PDB entry 7YIY | electron microscopy, 2.70 A resolution | chains B and C of the 5 polymer chains in the assembly

== Chain B ==
Molecule: Serine palmitoyltransferase 2
Source organism: Homo sapiens
Notes: EC 2.3.1.50
UniProtKB: O15270 (SPTC2_HUMAN); numbering as in UniProt (aligned over 1-562)
Sequence (562 residues; each row starts with the number of its first residue):
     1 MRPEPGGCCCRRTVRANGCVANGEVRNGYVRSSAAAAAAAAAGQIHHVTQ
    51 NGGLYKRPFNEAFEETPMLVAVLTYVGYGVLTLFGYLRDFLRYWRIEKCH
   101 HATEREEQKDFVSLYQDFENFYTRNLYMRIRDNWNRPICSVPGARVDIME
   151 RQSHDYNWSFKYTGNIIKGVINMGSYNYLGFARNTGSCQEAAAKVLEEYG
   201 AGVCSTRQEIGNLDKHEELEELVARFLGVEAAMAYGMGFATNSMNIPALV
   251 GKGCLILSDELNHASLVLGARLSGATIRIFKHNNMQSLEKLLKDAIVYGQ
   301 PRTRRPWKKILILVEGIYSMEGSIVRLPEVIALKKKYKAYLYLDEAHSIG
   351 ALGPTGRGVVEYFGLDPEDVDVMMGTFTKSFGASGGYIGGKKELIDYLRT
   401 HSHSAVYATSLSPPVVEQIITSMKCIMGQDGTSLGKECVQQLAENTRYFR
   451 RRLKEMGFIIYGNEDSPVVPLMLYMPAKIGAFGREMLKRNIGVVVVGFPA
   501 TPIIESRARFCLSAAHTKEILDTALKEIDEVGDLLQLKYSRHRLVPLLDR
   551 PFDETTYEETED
Not modelled in the structure: 1-44, 544-562
Residues lining bound ligands:
  - pyridoxal phosphate (PLP): Met237, Gly238, Phe239, Asn242, His263, Ser265, Glu315, Asp344, Ala346, His347, Thr376, Thr378, Lys379, Gly385
  - Z1T (N-[(2S,3R,4E)-1,3-dihydroxyoctadec-4-en-2-yl]tetracosanamide): Tyr75, Val76, Tyr78, Gly79, Val80, Thr82, Leu83, Phe118, Tyr122, Phe498, Ile503
UniProt features mapped onto this chain:
  - modified residue: Lys379 (N6-(pyridoxal phosphate)lysine)
  - natural variant: Ala182 (A182P: In HSAN1C), Arg183 (R183W: In HSAN1C), Val359 (V359M: In HSAN1C loss of normal activity as measured by reduced formation of sphinganine), Gly382 (G382V: In HSAN1C), Ile504 (I504F: In HSAN1C loss of normal activity as measured by reduced formation of sphinganine)
  - mutagenesis: Tyr122 (Y122A: Decreased catalytic activity with L-serine and palmitoyl-CoA as substrates. Does not affect the negative regulation by OMRDL3 and ceramides), Leu126 (L126W: Some decrease in catalytic activity with L-serine and palmitoyl-CoA as substrates), Ile130 (I130W: Loss of catalytic activity with L-serine and palmitoyl-CoA as substrates), Trp134 (W134A: Loss of catalytic activity with L-serine and palmitoyl-CoA as substrates), Tyr176 (Y176A: Loss of catalytic activity with L-serine and palmitoyl-CoA as substrates), Ser258 (S258R: Loss of catalytic activity with L-serine and palmitoyl-CoA as substrates), Arg302 (R302A: Reduces the dimerization propensity with SPTLC1; reduces the dimerization propensity with SPTLC1; when associated with A-305. Does not impair enzymatic activity ...), Arg304 (R304A: Reduces the dimerization propensity with SPTLC1; when associated with A-302 and A-304. Does not impair enzymatic activity; when associated with A-302 and A-304), Arg305 (R305A: Reduces the dimerization propensity with SPTLC1; when associated with A-302 and A-304. Does not impair enzymatic activity; when associated with A-302 and A-304), Met320 (M320Q: Decreased catalytic activity with L-serine and palmitoyl-CoA as substrates), Thr378 (T378A: Decreased catalytic activity with L-serine and palmitoyl-CoA as substrates), Lys379 (K379A: Loss of catalytic activity with L-serine and palmitoyl-CoA as substrates), 3 further mutagenesis entries in UniProt
What the authors report for this chain:
  - mutagenesis - Y122A: unchanged catalytic activity
  - mutagenesis - I503R: increased catalytic activity

== Chain C ==
Molecule: Serine palmitoyltransferase small subunit A
Source organism: Homo sapiens
UniProtKB: Q969W0 (SPTSA_HUMAN); residue numbers follow UniProt; this construct covers 1-71
Sequence (92 residues; numbered -20 to 71; the number before each row is that of its first residue; numbers below 1 keep their minus sign (Met-20 is residue -20)):
   -20 MADYKDDDDKSGPDEVDASGRMAGMALARAWKQMSWFYYQYLLVTALYML
    30 EPWERTVFNSMLVSIVGMALYTGYVFMPQHIMAILHYFEIVQ
Not modelled in the structure: -20 to 8, 57-71
Construct notes: initiating methionine (-20); expression tag (-19 to 0)
UniProt features mapped onto this chain:
  - site: Met28 (Within the serine palmitoyltransferase (SPT) complex, defines the length of the acyl chain-binding pocket, determining the acyl-CoA substrate preference)
  - natural variant: Thr51 (T51I: In SPG90A)
  - mutagenesis: Met28 (M28K: Within the serine palmitoyltransferase (SPT) complex, leads to a strong decrease in SPT catalytic activity with L-serine and palmitoyl-CoA as substrates), His59 (H59L: Impaired down-regulation of SPT complex activity by ORMDL3)

== How chain B and chain C interact ==
Residue-residue contacts (24; chain B residue first):
  Leu73(B) with Val23(C), hydrophobic
  Gly77(B) with Ala25(C)
  Val80(B) with Thr24(C)
  Phe84(B) with Leu29(C), hydrophobic; Glu33(C)
  Arg88(B) with Glu30(C), salt bridge; Glu33(C), salt bridge
  Arg129(B) with Met28(C), hydrogen bond (side chain-backbone); Leu29(C); Glu33(C), salt bridge
  Ile130(B) with Met28(C), hydrophobic
  Tyr156(B) with Glu30(C); Pro31(C)
  Ala477(B) with Leu22(C); Met28(C), hydrophobic
  Ala481(B) with Leu22(C), hydrophobic; Tyr27(C)
  Arg484(B) with Tyr27(C), hydrogen bond
  Leu534(B) with Trp15(C); Gln19(C), hydrogen bond (backbone-side chain)
  Leu535(B) with Tyr18(C); Leu22(C), hydrophobic
  Gln536(B) with Trp15(C); Gln19(C)
Other interface residues (no listed pair), chain B (23 interface residues in all): Leu81, Leu91, Leu126, Met475, Pro476, Lys478, Gly480, Glu485, Asp533
Other interface residues (no listed pair), chain C (16 interface residues in all): Trp32, Val36, Phe37

== Summary ==
The interface between chain B and chain C involves 23 residues on one side and 16 on the other; the contacts
include 3 hydrogen bonds and 3 salt bridges. Polar pairs include Arg88(B)-Glu30(C), Arg88(B)-Glu33(C) and
Arg129(B)-Glu33(C). The paper reports that I503R of chain B increases catalytic activity; Y122A of chain B
leaves catalytic activity unchanged.
Chain B is Serine palmitoyltransferase 2 and chain C is Serine palmitoyltransferase small subunit A, both from
Homo sapiens; the structure, Cryo-EM structure of SPT-ORMDL3 complex, was determined by electron microscopy
(same publication as 7YIU, 7YJ1 and 7YJ2).
